PDB entry 6AXL | X-ray diffraction, 2.40 A resolution | chains B and A of the 3 polymer chains in the assembly

Chain B:
Molecule: Fab317 light chains
From: Homo sapiens
Sequence (214 residues; row label = number of the first residue in the row):
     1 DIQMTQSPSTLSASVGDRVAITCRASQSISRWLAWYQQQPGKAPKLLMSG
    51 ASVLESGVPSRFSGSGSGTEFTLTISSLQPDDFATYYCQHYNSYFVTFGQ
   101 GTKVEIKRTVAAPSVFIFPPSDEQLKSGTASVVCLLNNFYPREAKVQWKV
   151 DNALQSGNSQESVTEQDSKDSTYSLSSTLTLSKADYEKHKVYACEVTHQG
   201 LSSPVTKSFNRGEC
Disordered / not traced: 214
Disulfide bonds: Cys-23/Cys-88, Cys-134/Cys-194

Chain A:
Molecule: Fab317 heavy chain
From: Homo sapiens
Sequence (222 residues; row label = number of the first residue in the row; a row labelled like 82A-82C holds insertion residues (82A, then the next letters in order)):
     1 QMQLVESGGGVVQPGRSLRLSCTASGFTFSTYAMHWVRQSPGQGLQWVAV
    51 IS
   52A Y
    53 HSTNKYYEDSVRGRFTISRDNSKNTLYLQM
82A-82C NSL
    83 RAEDTAVYYCARDGYSSS
100A-100B FF
   101 DFWGQGTLVTVSSASTKGPSVFPLAPSSKSTSGGTAALGCLVKDYFPEPV
   151 TVSWNSGALTSGVHTFPAVLQSSGLYSLSSVVTVPSSSLGTQTYICNVNH
   201 KPSNTKVDKKVEPKSC
Disordered / not traced: 131-132, 215-216
Disulfide bonds: Cys-22/Cys-92, Cys-140/Cys-196

Chain B / chain A interface:
Residue-residue contacts - 70 pairs, chain B then chain A:
  Tyr-36(B) with Phe-100A(A); Phe-100B(A), hydrogen bond (side chain-backbone); Trp-103(A), hydrophobic
  Gln-38(B) with Gln-39(A), hydrogen bond; Tyr-91(A)
  Lys-42(B) with Gln-105(A)
  Ala-43(B) with Tyr-91(A), hydrophobic; Gly-104(A); Gln-105(A), hydrogen bond (backbone-side chain)
  Pro-44(B) with Trp-103(A)
  Leu-46(B) with Phe-100A(A), hydrophobic; Phe-100B(A); Asp-101(A)
  Ser-49(B) with Phe-100A(A)
  Glu-55(B) with Tyr-97(A), hydrogen bond
  Tyr-87(B) with Gln-39(A), hydrogen bond; Gln-43(A); Gly-44(A); Leu-45(A), hydrophobic
  Gln-89(B) with Ser-100(A), hydrogen bond (side chain-backbone); Phe-100A(A); Phe-100B(A)
  Tyr-91(B) with Ser-99(A); Ser-100(A); Phe-100A(A), hydrophobic
  Ser-93(B) with Ser-100(A)
  Tyr-94(B) with Trp-47(A); Tyr-58(A); Ser-100(A)
  Phe-95(B) with Trp-47(A), hydrophobic; Tyr-59(A); Arg-64(A)
  Val-96(B) with Trp-47(A), hydrophobic; Ser-100(A)
  Phe-98(B) with Leu-45(A); Phe-100B(A), hydrophobic
  Phe-116(B) with Ala-137(A), hydrophobic
  Phe-118(B) with Leu-124(A); Ala-125(A); Ala-137(A)
  Ser-121(B) with Phe-122(A); Pro-123(A)
  Asp-122(B) with Lys-214(A), salt bridge
  Glu-123(B) with Pro-123(A); Lys-209(A), salt bridge
  Gln-124(B) with Phe-122(A); Lys-143(A)
  Ser-131(B) with Leu-141(A); Lys-143(A), hydrogen bond
  Val-133(B) with Leu-124(A), hydrophobic
  Leu-135(B) with Phe-166(A), hydrophobic; Val-181(A), hydrophobic
  Asn-137(B) with His-164(A), hydrogen bond; Thr-183(A)
  Asn-138(B) with His-164(A), hydrogen bond
  Gln-160(B) with Val-169(A); Leu-170(A), hydrogen bond (side chain-backbone); Gln-171(A)
  Glu-161(B) with Val-169(A)
  Ser-162(B) with Phe-166(A); Pro-167(A), hydrogen bond (side chain-backbone); Val-169(A)
  Val-163(B) with Pro-167(A)
  Thr-164(B) with Phe-166(A)
  Asp-167(B) with His-164(A)
  Ser-174(B) with His-164(A), hydrogen bond; Phe-166(A)
  Leu-175(B) with Phe-166(A)
  Ser-176(B) with Phe-166(A); Ser-179(A)
Other interface residues (no listed pair), chain B (39 interface residues in all): Ala-34, Thr-178, Thr-180
Other interface residues (no listed pair), chain A (41 interface residues in all): Val-37, Gln-46, Thr-135, Leu-138, Thr-165

Summary:
39 residues of chain B and 41 residues of chain A are in contact, with 12 hydrogen bonds and 2 salt bridges.
Polar pairs include Asp-122(B)/Lys-214(A), Glu-123(B)/Lys-209(A) and Tyr-36(B)/Phe-100B(A).
Chain B is Fab317 light chains and chain A is Fab317 heavy chain, both from Homo sapiens; the structure,
Crystal structure of Fab317 complex, was determined by X-ray diffraction, deposited together with 6AXK.
